PDB entry 8ZNR | electron microscopy, 2.90 A resolution | chains B and I of the 11 polymer chains in the assembly

Chain B:
Molecule: protein structure
From: Selenomonas sp
Chain sequence (325 residues; row label = number of the first residue in the row):
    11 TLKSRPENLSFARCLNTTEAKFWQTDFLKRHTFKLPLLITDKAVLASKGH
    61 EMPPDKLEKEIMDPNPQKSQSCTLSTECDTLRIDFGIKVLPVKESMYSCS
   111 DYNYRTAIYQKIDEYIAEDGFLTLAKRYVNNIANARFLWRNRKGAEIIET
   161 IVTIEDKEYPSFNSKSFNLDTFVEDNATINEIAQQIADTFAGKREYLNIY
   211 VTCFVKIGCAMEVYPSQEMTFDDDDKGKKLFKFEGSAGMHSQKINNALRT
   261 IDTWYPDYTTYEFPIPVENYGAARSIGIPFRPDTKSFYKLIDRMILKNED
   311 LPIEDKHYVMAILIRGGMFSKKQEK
Disordered / not traced: 11, 234-235, 333-335

Chain I:
Molecule: 35-nt DNA strand
From: Selenomonas sp
Sequence (35 nucleotides; row label = number of the first residue in the row; numbers below 1 keep their minus sign (DT-19 is residue -19)):
   -19 TGCTAAGCGCACCTAATTTCCTGACGGCAATCCGC

Interface between chain B and chain I:
Residue-residue contacts - 22 pairs, chain B then chain I:
  Glu17(B) with DT11(I), sugar contact
  Lys58(B) with DC0(I), hydrogen bond to the phosphate; DC1(I), salt bridge to the phosphate
  His60(B) with DT2(I), sugar contact; DG3(I), sugar contact
  Asp73(B) with DC0(I), sugar contact
  Pro74(B) with DC0(I), base contact
  Asn75(B) with DC1(I), sugar contact; DT2(I), base contact
  Pro76(B) with DC0(I), base contact; DC1(I), sugar contact
  Gln77(B) with DC1(I), phosphate contact; DT2(I), hydrogen bond to the base
  Met229(B) with DG6(I), base contact; DG7(I), base contact
  Thr230(B) with DG7(I), base contact
  Phe231(B) with DG7(I), base contact
  Lys236(B) with DT2(I), base contact
  Met328(B) with DA9(I), base contact; DA10(I), base contact
  Lys332(B) with DA10(I), phosphate contact; DT11(I), phosphate contact
Interface residues without a listed pair, chain B (17 interface residues in all): Asn18, Glu70, Lys78
Interface residues without a listed pair, chain I (10 interface residues in all): DT-1

Summary:
The interface between chain B and chain I involves 17 residues on one side and 10 on the other; the contacts
include 2 hydrogen bonds and 1 salt bridge. Polar pairs include Gln77(B)-DT2(I), Lys58(B)-DC0(I) and
Lys58(B)-DC1(I).
Here chain B is protein structure and chain I is a 35-nt DNA strand, both from Selenomonas sp. Entry 8ZNR
(Cryo-EM structure of Cas8-HNH system at ssDNA-bound state) was determined by electron microscopy, deposited
together with 8Z0K, 8Z0L and 8ZDY.
